1I94 - chains A and I of the 21 polymer chains in the assembly; structure by X-ray diffraction, 3.20 A resolution.

# Chain A
Molecule: 16S RRNA
From: Thermus thermophilus
Sequence (1514 nucleotides; each row starts with the number of its first residue):
     2 UGUUGGAGAGUUUGAUCCUGGCUCAGGGUGAACGCUGGCGGCGUGCCUAA
    52 GACAUGCAAGUCGUGCGGGCCGCGGGGUUUUACUCCGUGGUCAGCGGCGG
   102 ACGGGUGAGUAACGCGUGGGUGACCUACCCGGAAGAGGGGGACAACCCGG
   152 GGAAACUCGGGCUAAUCCCCCAUGUGGACCCGCCCCUUGGGGUGUGUCCA
   202 AAGGGCUUUGCCCGCUUCCGGAUGGGCCCGCGUCCCAUCAGCUAGUUGGU
   252 GGGGUAAUGGCCCACCAAGGCGACGACGGGUAGCCGGUCUGAGAGGAUGG
   302 CCGGCCACAGGGGCACUGAGACACGGGCCCCACUCCUACGGGAGGCAGCA
   352 GUUAGGAAUCUUCCGCAAUGGGCGCAAGCCUGACGGAGCGACGCCGCUUG
   402 GAGGAAGAAGCCCUUCGGGGUGUAAACUCCUGAACCCGGGACGAAACCCC
   452 CGACGAGGGGACUGACGGUACCGGGGUAAUAGCGCCGGCCAACUCCGUGC
   502 CAGCAGCCGCGGUAAUACGGAGGGCGCGAGCGUUACCCGGAUUCACUGGG
   552 CGUAAAGGGCGUGUAGGCGGCCUGGGGCGUCCCAUGUGAAAGACCACGGC
   602 UCAACCGUGGGGGAGCGUGGGAUACGCUCAGGCUAGACGGUGGGAGAGGG
   652 UGGUGGAAUUCCCGGAGUAGCGGUGAAAUGCGCAGAUACCGGGAGGAACG
   702 CCGAUGGCGAAGGCAGCCACCUGGUCCACCCGUGACGCUGAGGCGCGAAA
   752 GCGUGGGGAGCAAACCGGAUUAGAUACCCGGGUAGUCCACGCCCUAAACG
   802 AUGCGCGCUAGGUCUCUGGGUCUCCUGGGGGCCGAAGCUAACGCGUUAAG
   852 CGCGCCGCCUGGGGAGUACGGCCGCAAGGCUGAAACUCAAAGGAAUUGAC
   902 GGGGGCCCGCACAAGCGGUGGAGCAUGUGGUUUAAUUCGAAGCAACGCGA
   952 AGAACCUUACCAGGCCUUGACAUGCUAGGGAACCCGGGUGAAAGCCUGGG
  1002 GUGCCCCGCGAGGGGAGCCCUAGCACAGGUGCUGCAUGGCCGUCGUCAGC
  1052 UCGUGCCGUGAGGUGUUGGGUUAAGUCCCGCAACGAGCGCAACCCCCGCC
  1102 GUUAGUUGCCAGCGGUUCGGCCGGGCACUCUAACGGGACUGCCCGCGAAA
  1152 GCGGGAGGAAGGAGGGGACGACGUCUGGUCAGCAUGGCCCUUACGGCCUG
  1202 GGCGACACACGUGCUACAAUGCCCACUACAAAGCGAUGCCACCCGGCAAC
  1252 GGGGAGCUAAUCGCAAAAAGGUGGGCCCAGUUCGGAUUGGGGUCUGCAAC
  1302 CCGACCCCAUGAAGCCGGAAUCGCUAGUAAUCGCGGAUCAGCCAUGCCGC
  1352 GGUGAAUACGUUCCCGGGCCUUGUACACACCGCCCGUCACGCCAUGGGAG
  1402 CGGGCUCUACCCGAAGUCGCCGGGAGCCUACGGGCAGGCGCCGAGGGUAG
  1452 GGCCCGUGACUGGGGCGAAGUCGUAACAAGGUAGCUGUACCGGAAGGUGC
  1502 GGCUGGAUCACCUC
Bound ions: Mg2+ site 1 near G21 (its only coordinating residue here); Mg2+ site 2: C67, A166; Mg2+ site 3 near G78 (its only coordinating residue here); Mg2+ site 4 near C93 (its only coordinating residue here); Mg2+ site 5 near G104 (its only coordinating residue here); Mg2+ site 6: G183, C184; Mg2+ site 7 near G190 (its only coordinating residue here); Mg2+ site 8: G294, G541; Mg2+ site 9 near A377 (its only coordinating residue here); Mg2+ site 10: C526, G527; Mg2+ site 11: A555, A557; Mg2+ site 12: C579, G580; 11 more Mg2+ sites not listed
Ligand contacts: octadecatungstenyl diphosphate (WO2): A16, C511, U1177, C1379

# Chain I
Name: 30S ribosomal protein S9
From: Thermus thermophilus
Chain sequence (128 residues; row label = number of the first residue in the row):
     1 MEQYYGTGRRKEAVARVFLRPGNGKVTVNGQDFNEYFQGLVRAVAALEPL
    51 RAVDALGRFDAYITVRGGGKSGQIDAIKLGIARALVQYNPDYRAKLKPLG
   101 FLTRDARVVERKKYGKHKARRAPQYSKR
Not modelled in the structure: 1

# Chain A / chain I interface
Residue-residue contacts (54):
  G943(A) with Lys-127(I), sugar contact; Arg-128(I), hydrogen bond to the sugar
  C1098(A) with Val-108(I), sugar contact
  G1099(A) with Ala-106(I), sugar contact
  U1130(A) with Thr-7(I), phosphate contact; Val-14(I), phosphate contact
  A1160(A) with Leu-102(I), sugar contact; Thr-103(I), phosphate contact; Arg-104(I), sugar contact
  A1161(A) with Thr-103(I), phosphate contact
  U1213(A) with Gln-124(I), sugar contact; Tyr-125(I), phosphate contact
  G1214(A) with Pro-123(I), phosphate contact; Gln-124(I), phosphate contact
  C1230(A) with Gly-67(I), phosphate contact; Gly-69(I), base contact; Lys-70(I), base contact
  A1231(A) with Arg-66(I), phosphate contact; Gly-67(I), hydrogen bond to the phosphate; Gly-68(I), sugar contact
  G1272(A) with Gln-38(I), sugar contact; Gly-39(I), phosphate contact
  C1323(A) with Gln-124(I), sugar contact
  G1324(A) with Arg-121(I), sugar contact; Ala-122(I), sugar contact
  C1325(A) with Arg-120(I), sugar contact
  G1328(A) with Arg-107(I), base contact; Val-108(I), sugar contact; Glu-110(I), hydrogen bond to the phosphate
  U1329(A) with Val-109(I), phosphate contact; Glu-110(I), hydrogen bond to the phosphate; Arg-120(I), phosphate contact
  A1330(A) with Lys-118(I), phosphate contact; Arg-120(I), hydrogen bond to the phosphate; Arg-121(I), hydrogen bond to the phosphate
  C1349(A) with Tyr-114(I), phosphate contact; Gly-115(I), hydrogen bond to the phosphate; Lys-116(I), phosphate contact
  G1350(A) with Lys-112(I), phosphate contact; Lys-113(I), hydrogen bond to the phosphate; Tyr-114(I), hydrogen bond to the phosphate
  C1351(A) with Arg-111(I), phosphate contact; Lys-112(I), hydrogen bond to the phosphate
  G1352(A) with Val-109(I), phosphate contact
  G1353(A) with Lys-11(I), phosphate contact; Glu-12(I), phosphate contact; Gly-68(I), phosphate contact; Gly-69(I), phosphate contact
  U1354(A) with Gly-68(I), phosphate contact; Gly-69(I), phosphate contact; Lys-70(I), phosphate contact; Ser-71(I), hydrogen bond to the phosphate; Gly-72(I), hydrogen bond to the phosphate
  G1355(A) with Ser-71(I), phosphate contact
Also at the interface, not in a pair above, chain A (30 interface residues in all): C947, C1100, C1131, A1232, U1273, U1322
Also at the interface, not in a pair above, chain I (39 interface residues in all): Arg-9, Ala-119, Ser-126

# In short
Chain A and chain I form an interface of 30 and 39 residues respectively, with 12 hydrogen bonds. Among the
polar pairs are G943(A)/Arg-128(I), A1231(A)/Gly-67(I) and G1328(A)/Glu-110(I). Chain A binds
octadecatungstenyl diphosphate. C67(A) and A166(A) coordinate Mg2+ site 2.
Here chain A is 16S RRNA and chain I is 30S ribosomal protein S9, both from Thermus thermophilus. Entry 1I94
(Crystal structures of the small ribosomal subunit with tetracycline, edeine and IF3) was determined by X-ray
diffraction, deposited together with 1I95, 1I96 and 1I97.
